PDB entry 6W20 | electron microscopy, 3.00 A resolution | chains G and D of the 21 polymer chains in the assembly

Chain G:
Molecule: ATP-dependent Clp protease proteolytic subunit
Organism: Escherichia coli
Notes: EC 3.4.21.92
UniProtKB: S1IIE7 (S1IIE7_ECOLX); residues 1-207 here = UniProt positions 1-207
Amino-acid sequence (207 residues; row label = number of the first residue in the row):
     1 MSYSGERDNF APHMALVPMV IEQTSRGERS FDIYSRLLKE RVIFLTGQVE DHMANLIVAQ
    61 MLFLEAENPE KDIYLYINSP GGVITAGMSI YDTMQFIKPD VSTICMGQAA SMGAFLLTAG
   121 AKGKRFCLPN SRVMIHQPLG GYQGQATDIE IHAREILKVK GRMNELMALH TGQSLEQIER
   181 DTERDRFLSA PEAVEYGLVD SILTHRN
Unresolved in the structure: 1-14, 207

Chain D:
Molecule: ATP-dependent Clp protease ATP-binding subunit ClpA
Organism: Escherichia coli (strain K12)
UniProtKB: P0ABH9 (CLPA_ECOLI); residue numbers follow UniProt; this construct covers 1-758
Amino-acid sequence (758 residues; numbered 1 to 758; the number before each row is that of its first residue):
     1 MLNQELELSL NMAFARAREH RHEFMTVEHL LLALLSNPSA REALEACSVD LVALRQELEA
    61 FIEQTTPVLP ASEEERDTQP TLSFQRVLQR AVFHVQSSGR NEVTGANVLV AIFSEQESQA
   121 AYLLRKHEVS RLDVVNFISH GTRKDEPTQS SDPGSQPNSE EQAGGEERME NFTTNLNQLA
   181 RVGGIDPLIG REKELERAIQ VLCRRRKNNP LLVGESGVGK TAIAEGLAWR IVQGDVPEVM
   241 ADCTIYSLDI GSLLAGTKYR GDFEKRFKAL LKQLEQDTNS ILFIDEIHTI IGAGAASGGQ
   301 VDAANLIKPL LSSGKIRVIG STTYQEFSNI FEKDRALARR FQKIDITEPS IEETVQIING
   361 LKPKYEAHHD VRYTAKAVRA AVELAVKYIN DRHLPDKAID VIDEAGARAR LMPVSKRKKT
   421 VNVADIESVV ARIARIPEKS VSQSDRDTLK NLGDRLKMLV FGQDKAIEAL TEAIKMARAG
   481 LGHEHKPVGS FLFAGPTGVG KTEVTVQLSK ALGIELLRFD MSEYMERHTV SRLIGAPPGY
   541 VGFDQGGLLT DAVIKHPHAV LLLDEIEKAH PDVFNILLQV MDNGTLTDNN GRKADFRNVV
   601 LVMTTNAGVR ETERKSIGLI HQDNSTDAME EIKKIFTPEF RNRLDNIIWF DHLSTDVIHQ
   661 VVDKFIVELQ VQLDQKGVSL EVSQEARNWL AEKGYDRAMG ARPMARVIQD NLKKPLANEL
   721 LFGSLVDGGQ VTVALDKEKN ELTYGFQSAQ KHKAEAAH
Unresolved in the structure: 1-168, 747-758
Ligand contacts:
  - ATP (adenosine-5'-triphosphate), molecule 1: Asp-186, Pro-187, Leu-188, Ile-189, Arg-191, Ser-216, Gly-217, Val-218, Gly-219, Lys-220, Thr-221, Ala-222, Thr-323, Ile-357, Leu-361, Tyr-365, Pro-395, Asp-396, Ile-399
  - ATP, molecule 2: Leu-459, Val-460, Phe-461, Gln-463, Pro-496, Thr-497, Gly-498, Val-499, Gly-500, Lys-501, Thr-502, Glu-503, Glu-565, Asn-606, Leu-653, Val-661, Lys-664, Phe-665, Ala-701, Arg-702
  - ATP, molecule 3: Asp-582, Glu-639, Arg-643
Swiss-Prot annotation at these positions:
  - binding site (ATP): Gly-214 to Thr-221, Gly-495 to Thr-502

Chain G / chain D interface:
Residue-residue contacts - 27 pairs, chain G then chain D:
  Arg-36(G) / Ile-617(D)
  Leu-37(G) / Ile-617(D)  hydrophobic
  Glu-40(G) / Arg-614(D)  salt bridge
  Glu-40(G) / Ile-617(D)
  Glu-40(G) / Gln-622(D)  hydrogen bond (backbone-side chain)
  Val-42(G) / Ile-617(D)
  Asn-68(G) / Thr-626(D)
  Asn-68(G) / Glu-630(D)
  Glu-70(G) / Thr-626(D)
  Lys-71(G) / Gln-622(D)
  Lys-71(G) / Asp-623(D)  hydrogen bond (side chain-backbone)
  Lys-71(G) / Thr-626(D)
  Lys-71(G) / Asp-627(D)
  Asp-72(G) / Gln-622(D)
  Tyr-74(G) / Ile-620(D)
  Tyr-74(G) / Gln-622(D)  hydrogen bond
  Tyr-76(G) / Gly-618(D)
  Tyr-76(G) / Leu-619(D)  hydrogen bond (side chain-backbone)
  Ile-104(G) / Leu-619(D)  hydrophobic
  Ile-104(G) / Ile-620(D)  hydrophobic
  Phe-126(G) / Ile-620(D)  hydrophobic
  Leu-128(G) / Leu-619(D)  hydrophobic
  Leu-203(G) / Leu-619(D)  hydrophobic
  Leu-203(G) / Ile-620(D)  hydrophobic
  Arg-206(G) / Gly-618(D)  hydrogen bond (side chain-backbone)
  Arg-206(G) / Leu-619(D)  hydrogen bond (side chain-backbone)
  Arg-206(G) / His-621(D)  hydrogen bond
Other interface residues (no listed pair), chain G (18 interface residues in all): Arg-41, Glu-67, Met-106
Other interface residues (no listed pair), chain D (14 interface residues in all): Ser-616, Asn-624, Lys-634

Overview:
The interface between chain G and chain D involves 18 residues on one side and 14 on the other; the contacts
include 7 hydrogen bonds and 1 salt bridge. Among the polar pairs are Glu-40(G)/Arg-614(D),
Glu-40(G)/Gln-622(D) and Lys-71(G)/Asp-623(D).
Chain G is ATP-dependent Clp protease proteolytic subunit (Escherichia coli) and chain D is ATP-dependent Clp
protease ATP-binding subunit ClpA (Escherichia coli (strain K12)); the structure, ClpAP Disengaged State bound
to RepA-GFP, was determined by electron microscopy (same publication as 6UQE, 6UQO, 6W1Z, 6W21, 6W22, 6W23 and
6W24).
